Entry 8EZD (electron microscopy, 2.83 A resolution); this record covers chains B and C of the 8 polymer chains in the assembly.

# Chain B (and C)
Protein: Beta-amyloid protein 42
Organism: Homo sapiens
Notes: chain C of this document is another copy of the same molecule, construct and numbering; everything in this record applies to it too
UniProt: P05067 (A4_HUMAN); residues 1-42 here correspond to UniProt positions 672-713 (UniProt number = residue number + 671)
Sequence (42 residues; row label = number of the first residue in the row):
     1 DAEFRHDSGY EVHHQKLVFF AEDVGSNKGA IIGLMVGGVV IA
Disordered / not traced: 1-11
Reported in the primary citation:
  - self-association interface (contacts with another copy of this molecule); pairs are residue here / residue on that copy: Leu17-Val36 (hydrophobic contact), Phe19-Leu34 (hydrophobic contact)

# Chain B / chain C interface
Residue-residue contacts (67):
  Val12(B) with Val12(C), hydrogen bond (backbone-backbone)
  His13(B) with Val12(C), hydrogen bond (backbone-backbone); His13(C)
  His14(B) with Val12(C); His13(C), hydrogen bond (backbone-backbone); His14(C); Gln15(C), hydrogen bond (backbone-backbone)
  Gln15(B) with Gln15(C), hydrogen bond
  Lys16(B) with Gln15(C), hydrogen bond (backbone-backbone); Lys16(C)
  Leu17(B) with Lys16(C), hydrogen bond (backbone-backbone); Leu17(C)
  Val18(B) with Leu17(C), hydrogen bond (backbone-backbone); Val18(C); Phe19(C), hydrogen bond (backbone-backbone)
  Phe19(B) with Leu17(C); Phe19(C), hydrophobic
  Phe20(B) with Phe19(C), hydrogen bond (backbone-backbone); Phe20(C)
  Ala21(B) with Phe20(C); Ala21(C); Glu22(C), hydrogen bond (backbone-backbone)
  Glu22(B) with Glu22(C); Asp23(C)
  Asp23(B) with Phe20(C); Glu22(C); Asp23(C)
  Val24(B) with Asp23(C), hydrogen bond (backbone-backbone); Val24(C); Gly25(C), hydrogen bond (backbone-backbone)
  Gly25(B) with Gly25(C)
  Ser26(B) with Gly25(C), hydrogen bond (backbone-backbone); Ser26(C); Asn27(C), hydrogen bond (backbone-backbone)
  Asn27(B) with Asp23(C); Gly25(C); Asn27(C), hydrogen bond
  Lys28(B) with Asn27(C), hydrogen bond (backbone-backbone); Lys28(C); Gly29(C)
  Gly29(B) with Gly29(C)
  Ala30(B) with Gly29(C); Ala30(C); Ile31(C), hydrogen bond (backbone-backbone)
  Ile31(B) with Ile31(C)
  Ile32(B) with Ile31(C), hydrogen bond (backbone-backbone); Ile32(C); Gly33(C), hydrogen bond (backbone-backbone)
  Leu34(B) with Phe19(C), hydrophobic; Gly33(C), hydrogen bond (backbone-backbone); Leu34(C)
  Met35(B) with Leu34(C), hydrogen bond (backbone-backbone); Met35(C), hydrophobic; Val36(C), hydrogen bond (backbone-backbone); Val40(C), hydrophobic
  Val36(B) with Val36(C)
  Gly37(B) with Val36(C), hydrogen bond (backbone-backbone); Gly38(C)
  Gly38(B) with Gly38(C); Val39(C), hydrogen bond (backbone-backbone)
  Val39(B) with Val39(C)
  Val40(B) with Val39(C), hydrogen bond (backbone-backbone); Val40(C), hydrophobic; Ile41(C)
  Ile41(B) with Ile41(C), hydrophobic; Ala42(C), hydrogen bond (backbone-backbone)
  Ala42(B) with Ala42(C)
Other interface residues (no listed pair), chain B (31 interface residues in all): Gly33
Other interface residues (no listed pair), chain C (31 interface residues in all): Gly37

# In short
The chain B/chain C interface involves 31 residues from each chain; the contacts include 27 hydrogen bonds.
Polar pairs include Gln15(B)-Gln15(C), Asn27(B)-Asn27(C) and Val12(B)-Val12(C). From the paper: a
self-association interface involving Leu17(B) and Phe19(B).
Both chains are Beta-amyloid protein 42 (Homo sapiens). Entry 8EZD (Brain-derived 42-residue amyloid-beta
fibril type A) was determined by electron microscopy, deposited together with 8EZE.
